3CEY - chain A; structure by X-ray diffraction, 2.20 A resolution.

== Chain A ==
Molecule: Lethal(3)malignant brain tumor-like 2 protein
Organism: Homo sapiens
Reference sequence: Q969R5 (LMBL2_HUMAN); numbering as in UniProt (aligned over 170-625)
Chain sequence (474 residues; row label = number of the first residue in the row):
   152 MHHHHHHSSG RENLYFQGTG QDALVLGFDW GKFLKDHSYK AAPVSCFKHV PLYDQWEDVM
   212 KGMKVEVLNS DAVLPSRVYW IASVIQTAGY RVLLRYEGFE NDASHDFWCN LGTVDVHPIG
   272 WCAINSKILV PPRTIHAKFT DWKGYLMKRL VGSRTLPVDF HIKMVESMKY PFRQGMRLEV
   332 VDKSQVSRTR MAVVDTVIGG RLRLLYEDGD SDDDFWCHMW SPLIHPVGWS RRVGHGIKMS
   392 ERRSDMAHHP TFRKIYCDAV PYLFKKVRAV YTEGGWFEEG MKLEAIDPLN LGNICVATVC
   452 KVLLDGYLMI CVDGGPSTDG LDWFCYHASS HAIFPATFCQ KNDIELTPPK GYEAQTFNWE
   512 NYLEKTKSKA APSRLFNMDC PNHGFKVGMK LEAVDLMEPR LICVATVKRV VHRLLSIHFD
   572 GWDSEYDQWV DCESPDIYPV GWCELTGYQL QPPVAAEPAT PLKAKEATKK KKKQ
Unresolved in the structure: 152-171, 223-227, 360-362, 391-407, 465-472, 502-506, 529-533, 605-625
Sequence notes: expression tag (152-169)
Disulfide bonds: C451-C462
Swiss-Prot annotation at these positions:
  - modified residue: S338 (Phosphoserine)
  - cross-link: K405 (Glycyl lysine isopeptide (Lys-Gly) (interchain with G-Cter in SUMO2))
What the authors report for this chain:
  - contacts within the chain: F250-P283, W231-P283, Y247-P283, P283-I286

== Summary ==
From the paper: contacts within the chain involving P283, F250 and W231 among others.
Chain A is Lethal(3)malignant brain tumor-like 2 protein (Homo sapiens); the structure, Crystal structure of
L3MBTL2, was determined by X-ray diffraction together with 3F70 from the same study.
